PDB entry 1VZD | X-ray diffraction, 2.50 A resolution | chain A

Chain A:
Protein: Thymidylate synthase
Source organism: Lactobacillus casei
Notes: EC 2.1.1.45
UniProtKB: P00469 (TYSY_LACCA); numbering as in UniProt (aligned over 1-316)
Chain sequence (316 residues; each row starts with the number of its first residue):
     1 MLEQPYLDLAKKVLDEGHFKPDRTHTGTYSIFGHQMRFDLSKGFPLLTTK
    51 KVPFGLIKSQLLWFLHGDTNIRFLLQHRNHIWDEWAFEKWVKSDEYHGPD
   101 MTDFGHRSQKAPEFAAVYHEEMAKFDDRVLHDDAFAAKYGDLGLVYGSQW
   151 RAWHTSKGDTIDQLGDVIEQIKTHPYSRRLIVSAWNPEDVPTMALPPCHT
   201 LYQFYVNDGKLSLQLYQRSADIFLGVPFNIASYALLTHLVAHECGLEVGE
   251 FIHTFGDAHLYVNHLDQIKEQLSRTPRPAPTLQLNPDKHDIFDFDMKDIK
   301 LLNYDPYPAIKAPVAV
Differences from the reference sequence: engineered mutation Q60 (Glu in P00469); conflict A111 (Asp in P00469)
Curated features (UniProtKB/Swiss-Prot):
  - active site: C198 (Nucleophile)
  - binding site (dUMP): R23, R178, R179, R218 to D221, N229, H259 to Y261
  - binding site ((6R)-5,10-methylene-5,6,7,8-tetrahydrofolate): D221, A315
Small-molecule neighbours:
  - 10-propargyl-5,8-dideazafolic acid (CB3): Q60, I81, W82, D221, L224, G225, F228, Y261, H264, A312, V314, V316
  - 5-fluoro-2'-deoxyuridine-5'-monophosphate (UFP): R23, W85, Y146, R178, R179, L195, C198, H199, R218, S219, A220, D221, H259, Y261

Overview:
Ligands of chain A: 5-fluoro-2'-deoxyuridine-5'-monophosphate and 10-propargyl-5,8-dideazafolic acid. From
UniProt: active-site residue C198, 11 dUMP-binding residues and
(6R)-5,10-methylene-5,6,7,8-tetrahydrofolate-binding residues D221 and A315.
Chain A is Thymidylate synthase (Lactobacillus casei); the structure, L. casei thymidylate synthase mutant
E60Q ternary complex with fdump and CB3717, was determined by X-ray diffraction (same publication as 1VZA,
1VZB, 1VZC and 1VZE).
